Entry 8DO0 (electron microscopy, 2.86 A resolution); this record covers chains C and A of the 3 polymer chains in the assembly.

[Chain C]
Molecule: Protein transport protein Sec61 subunit beta
Organism: Homo sapiens
Reference sequence: P60468 (SC61B_HUMAN); residues 1-96 here = UniProt positions 1-96
Sequence (96 residues; numbered 1 to 96; the number before each row is that of its first residue):
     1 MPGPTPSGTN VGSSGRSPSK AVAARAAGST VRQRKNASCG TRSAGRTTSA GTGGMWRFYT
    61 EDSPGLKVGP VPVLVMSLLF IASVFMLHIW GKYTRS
Not modelled in the structure: 1-64
UniProt features mapped onto this chain:
  - modified residue: Pro2 (N-acetylproline), Ser7 (Phosphoserine), Thr9 (Phosphothreonine), Ser13 (Phosphoserine), Ser14 (Phosphoserine), Ser17 (Phosphoserine)
  - lipidation: Cys39 (S-palmitoyl cysteine)
  - mutagenesis: Cys39 (C39S: Abolishes S-acylation)

[Chain A]
Molecule: Protein transport protein Sec61 subunit alpha isoform 1
Organism: Homo sapiens
Reference sequence: P61619 (S61A1_HUMAN); residues 1-476 here = UniProt positions 1-476
Sequence (476 residues; row label = number of the first residue in the row):
     1 MAIKFLEVIK PFCVILPEIQ KPERKIQFKE KVLWTAITLF IFLVCCQIPL FGIMSSDSAD
    61 PFYWMRVILA SNRGTLMELG ISPIVTSGLI MQLLAGAKII EVGDTPKDRA LFNGAQKLFG
   121 MIITIGQSIV YVMTGMYGDP SEMGAGICLL ITIQLFVAGL IVLLLDELLQ KGYGLGSGIS
   181 LFIATNICET IVWKAFSPTT VNTGRGMEFE GAIIALFHLL ATRTDKVRAL REAFYRQNLP
   241 NLMNLIATIF VFAVVIYFQG FRYELPIRST KVRGQIGIYP IKLFYTSNIP IILQSALVSN
   301 LYVISQMLSA RFSGNLLVSL LGTWSDTSSG GPARAYPVGG LCYYLSPPES FGSVLEDPVH
   361 AVVYIVFMLG SCAFFSKTWI EVSGSSPRDI AKQFKDQGMV INGKRETSIY RELKKIIPTA
   421 AAFGGLCIGA LSVLADFLGA IGSGTGILLA VTIIYQYFEI FVKEQSEVGS MGALLF
Not modelled in the structure: 1-5, 102-106, 326-334, 469-476
Sequence notes: conflict Tyr263 (Val in P61619), Pro387 (Ala in P61619), Arg388 (Lys in P61619), Ile390 (Val in P61619), Asp396 (Glu in P61619), Gly398 (Gln in P61619), Lys414 (Asn in P61619), Lys415 (Arg in P61619), Ile416 (Tyr in P61619); engineered mutation Glu264 (Asp in P61619), Arg268 (Lys in P61619), Thr270 (Ala in P61619), Lys271 (Arg in P61619), Val272 (Tyr in P61619), Ile276 (Tyr in P61619), Gly277 (Asn in P61619), Ile278 (Thr in P61619), Phe394 (Leu in P61619), Ile401 (Met in P61619), Asn402 (Arg in P61619), Lys404 (His in P61619), Ile409 (Met in P61619), Tyr410 (Val in P61619), Arg411 (His in P61619)
Small-molecule neighbours: Q6B ([(6S,7S,9Z,12R)-12-[(Z,2S,6R,7R,9R)-4,6-dimethyl-7,9-bis(oxidanyl)dec-4-en-2-yl]-7,9-dimethyl-2-oxidanylidene-1-oxacyclododec-9-en-6-yl] (2E,4E,6E,8E,10E,12S,13S,15S)-4,6,10-trimethyl-12,13,15-tris(oxidanyl)hexadeca-2,4,6,8,10-pentaenoate): Phe62, Met65, Ile68, Leu69, Ser82, Val85, Thr86, Leu89, Ile123, Gln127, Val130, Tyr131, Ser177, Ile179, Ser180, Ile183, Ser287, Asn288, Ile289, Ile292, Ala296, Asn300, Val303, Ile304, Met307, Leu449, Ile453, Gln456
UniProt features mapped onto this chain:
  - natural variant: Val67 (V67G: In ADTKD5), Val85 (V85D: In CVID15), Gln92 (Q92R: In SCN11), Thr185 (T185A: In ADTKD5), Glu381 to Phe476 (deletion: In CVID15)
  - mutagenesis: Tyr344 (Y344H: Reduces cotranslational translocation of APLN precursor/preproapelin)
What the authors report for this chain:
  - binding site for Q6B: Val85, Gln127, Ile179, Ile183, Ile292, Asn300
  - mutagenesis - Q127A, N300A: decreased binding to Q6B
  - mutagenesis - Q127L, N300L: decreased binding to cotransin CP2
  - mutagenesis - Q127L, N300L: decreased binding to decatransin
  - mutagenesis - Q127L, N300L: decreased binding to ipomoeassin F

[Interface between chain C and chain A]
Contacting residue pairs (32):
  Gly65(C) with Val14(A)
  Leu66(C) with Pro17(A); Glu18(A), hydrogen bond (backbone-backbone)
  Lys67(C) with Glu18(A); Gln20(A)
  Val68(C) with Glu18(A), hydrogen bond (backbone-backbone); Ile19(A); Gln20(A), hydrogen bond (backbone-backbone)
  Pro70(C) with Trp34(A), hydrophobic; Leu168(A), hydrophobic; Tyr173(A)
  Val71(C) with Trp34(A), hydrophobic
  Val73(C) with Ile19(A), hydrophobic; Leu165(A), hydrophobic
  Leu74(C) with Ile41(A), hydrophobic
  Ser77(C) with Ile41(A); Ile161(A)
  Phe80(C) with Leu76(A), hydrophobic; Gln154(A); Val157(A), hydrophobic; Ile161(A), hydrophobic
  Ile81(C) with Val44(A), hydrophobic; Cys45(A), hydrophobic; Ile48(A), hydrophobic
  Val84(C) with Ile48(A), hydrophobic; Pro49(A); Leu76(A), hydrophobic
  Leu87(C) with Phe51(A)
  His88(C) with Pro49(A), hydrogen bond (side chain-backbone); Leu50(A), hydrogen bond (side chain-backbone); Phe51(A)
  Trp90(C) with Phe51(A), hydrophobic
Interface residues without a listed pair, chain C (19 interface residues in all): Gly69, Met76, Phe85, Gly91
Interface residues without a listed pair, chain A (24 interface residues in all): Ile37, Leu150, Ala158, Leu164

[In short]
Chain C and chain A form an interface of 19 and 24 residues respectively, with 5 hydrogen bonds. Polar
contacts include His88(C)-Pro49(A), His88(C)-Leu50(A) and Leu66(C)-Glu18(A). The paper reports a binding site
for Q6B at Val85(A), Gln127(A) and Ile179(A) among others; Q127A and N300A of chain A reduce binding to Q6B; 4
substitutions were tested in all.
Chain C is Protein transport protein Sec61 subunit beta and chain A is Protein transport protein Sec61 subunit
alpha isoform 1, both from Homo sapiens; the structure, Cryo-EM structure of the human Sec61 complex inhibited
by mycolactone, was determined by electron microscopy (same publication as 8DNV, 8DNW, 8DNX, 8DNY, 8DNZ, 8DO1,
8DO2 and 8DO3).
